Entry 9C5B (electron microscopy, 4.50 A resolution (low resolution: residue-level contacts below are approximate; hydrogen-bond / salt-bridge calls are withheld)); this record covers chains D and B of the 7 polymer chains in the assembly.

Chain D:
Protein: AP-3 complex subunit delta-1
Source organism: Homo sapiens
UniProt: O14617 (AP3D1_HUMAN); residue numbers follow UniProt; this construct covers 1-617
Amino-acid sequence (617 residues; row label = number of the first residue in the row):
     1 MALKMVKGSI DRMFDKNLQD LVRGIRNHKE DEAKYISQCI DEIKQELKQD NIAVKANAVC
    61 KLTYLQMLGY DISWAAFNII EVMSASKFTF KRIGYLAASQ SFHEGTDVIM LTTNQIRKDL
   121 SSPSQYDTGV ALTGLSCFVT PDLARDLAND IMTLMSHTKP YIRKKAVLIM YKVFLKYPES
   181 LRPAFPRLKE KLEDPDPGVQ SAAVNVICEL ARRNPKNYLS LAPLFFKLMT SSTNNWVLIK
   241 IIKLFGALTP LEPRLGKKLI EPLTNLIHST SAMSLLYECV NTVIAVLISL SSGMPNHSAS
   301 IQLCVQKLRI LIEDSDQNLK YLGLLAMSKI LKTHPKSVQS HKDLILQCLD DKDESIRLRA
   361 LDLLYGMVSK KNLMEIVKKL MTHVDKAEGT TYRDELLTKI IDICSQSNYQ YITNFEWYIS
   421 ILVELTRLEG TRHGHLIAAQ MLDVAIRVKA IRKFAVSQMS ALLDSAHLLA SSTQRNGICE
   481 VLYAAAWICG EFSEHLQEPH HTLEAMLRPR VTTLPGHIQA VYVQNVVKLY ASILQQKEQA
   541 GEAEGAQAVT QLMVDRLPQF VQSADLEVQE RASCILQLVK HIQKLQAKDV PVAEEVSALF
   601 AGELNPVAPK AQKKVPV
Unresolved in the structure: 606-617
Swiss-Prot annotation at these positions:
  - modified residue: A2 (N-acetylalanine)

Chain B:
Protein: AP-3 complex subunit beta-1
Source organism: Homo sapiens
UniProt: O00203 (AP3B1_HUMAN); numbering as in UniProt (aligned over 1-677)
Amino-acid sequence (677 residues; row label = number of the first residue in the row):
     1 MSSNSFPYNE QSGGGEATEL GQEATSTISP SGAFGLFSSD LKKNEDLKQM LESNKDSAKL
    61 DAMKRIVGMI AKGKNASELF PAVVKNVASK NIEIKKLVYV YLVRYAEEQQ DLALLSISTF
   121 QRALKDPNQL IRASALRVLS SIRVPIIVPI MMLAIKEASA DLSPYVRKNA AHAIQKLYSL
   181 DPEQKEMLIE VIEKLLKDKS TLVAGSVVMA FEEVCPDRID LIHKNYRKLC NLLVDVEEWG
   241 QVVIIHMLTR YARTQFVSPW KEGDELEDNG KNFYESDDDQ KEKTDKKKKP YTMDPDHRLL
   301 IRNTKPLLQS RNAAVVMAVA QLYWHISPKS EAGIISKSLV RLLRSNREVQ YIVLQNIATM
   361 SIQRKGMFEP YLKSFYVRST DPTMIKTLKL EILTNLANEA NISTLLREFQ TYVKSQDKQF
   421 AAATIQTIGR CATNILEVTD TCLNGLVCLL SNRDEIVVAE SVVVIKKLLQ MQPAQHGEII
   481 KHMAKLLDSI TVPVARASIL WLIGENCERV PKIAPDVLRK MAKSFTSEDD LVKLQILNLG
   541 AKLYLTNSKQ TKLLTQYILN LGKYDQNYDI RDRTRFIRQL IVPNVKSGAL SKYAKKIFLA
   601 QKPAPLLESP FKDRDHFQLG TLSHTLNIKA TGYLELSNWP EVAPDPSVRN VEVIELAKEW
   661 TPAGKAKQEN SAKKFYS
Unresolved in the structure: 1-34, 261-289, 651-677
Swiss-Prot annotation at these positions:
  - modified residue (Phosphoserine): S276, S609
  - natural variant: L390 to Q410 (deletion: In HPS2), L580 (L580R: In HPS2)

Chain D / chain B interface:
Residue-residue contacts (52; chain D residue first):
  I446(D) - Y568(B)
  Y483(D) - N567(B)
  Y483(D) - D569(B)
  W487(D) - Y568(B)
  E491(D) - R575(B)
  V521(D) - D569(B)
  Q524(D) - D572(B)
  Q524(D) - F576(B)
  K528(D) - R575(B)
  Q562(D) - P603(B)
  Q562(D) - A604(B)
  Q562(D) - P605(B)
  Q562(D) - L606(B)
  L566(D) - K466(B)
  L566(D) - W501(B)
  E567(D) - L531(B)
  E567(D) - L534(B)
  E567(D) - Q535(B)
  Q569(D) - Q470(B)
  E570(D) - W501(B)
  E570(D) - Q535(B)
  E570(D) - N538(B)
  R571(D) - L534(B)
  R571(D) - D569(B)
  S573(D) - K602(B)
  C574(D) - I597(B)
  Q577(D) - K596(B)
  Q577(D) - I597(B)
  Q577(D) - A600(B)
  L578(D) - L590(B)
  L578(D) - I597(B)
  H581(D) - L590(B)
  H581(D) - Y593(B)
  H581(D) - K596(B)
  L585(D) - L590(B)
  E594(D) - K586(B)
  E595(D) - G588(B)
  E595(D) - A589(B)
  E595(D) - L590(B)
  V596(D) - L590(B)
  A598(D) - Q579(B)
  L599(D) - R575(B)
  L599(D) - F576(B)
  L599(D) - Q579(B)
  L599(D) - L580(B)
  F600(D) - R575(B)
  F600(D) - F576(B)
  E603(D) - Y568(B)
  E603(D) - R571(B)
  E603(D) - R575(B)
  N605(D) - Y568(B)
  N605(D) - R571(B)
Interface residues without a listed pair, chain D (30 interface residues in all): V561, V592, G602
Interface residues without a listed pair, chain B (32 interface residues in all): R573, R578, S591

Overview:
30 residues of chain D face 32 of chain B across their interface.
Here chain D is AP-3 complex subunit delta-1 and chain B is AP-3 complex subunit beta-1, both from Homo
sapiens. Entry 9C5B (AP-3 bound to myristoylated Arf1 (Q71L) and LAMPI on a lipid nanodisc; combined map) was
determined by electron microscopy (same publication as 9C58, 9C59, 9C5A and 9C5C).
